6TL9 - chains C and D of the 4 polymer chains in the assembly; structure by X-ray diffraction, 2.73 A resolution.

Chain C (and D):
Name: Oxidized low-density lipoprotein receptor 1
From: Homo sapiens
Notes: chain D of this document is another copy of the same molecule, construct and numbering; everything in this record applies to it too
UniProt: P78380 (OLR1_HUMAN); numbering as in UniProt (aligned over 143-273)
Sequence (135 residues; numbered 139 to 273; the number before each row is that of its first residue):
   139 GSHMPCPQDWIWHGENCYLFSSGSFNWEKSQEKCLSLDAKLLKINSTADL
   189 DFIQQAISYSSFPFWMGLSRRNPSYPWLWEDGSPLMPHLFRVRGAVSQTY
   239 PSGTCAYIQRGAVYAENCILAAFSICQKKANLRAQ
Not modelled in the structure: 139-140, 270-273 (chain D: 139-140, 271-273)
Disulfides: Cys144-Cys155, Cys172-Cys264, Cys243-Cys256
Sequence notes: expression tag (139-142)
Ligand contacts:
  - BI-0115 (NJT; 9-chloranyl-5-propyl-11H-pyrido[2,3-b][1,4]benzodiazepin-6-one), molecule 1: Ser162, Ser199, Phe200, Pro201, Ala259, Ala260
  - BI-0115 (NJT), molecule 2: Pro201, Trp203, Tyr245, Glu254, Leu258, Ala259, Ala260
Curated features (UniProtKB/Swiss-Prot):
  - site: Asn183 (Not glycosylated)
  - natural variant: Lys167 (K167N: Myocardial infarction susceptibility)
  - mutagenesis: Cys144 (C144S: Abolishes sorting into the cell surface and binding to acetylated LDL (AcLDL) while increasing N-glycosylation; when associated with S-155; S-172; S-243; S-256 and S-264), Trp150 (W150A: Abolishes binding to acetylated LDL (AcLDL), probably due to inappropriate homodimerization), Cys155 (C155S: Abolishes sorting into the cell surface and binding to acetylated LDL (AcLDL) while increasing N-glycosylation; when associated with S-144; S-172; S-243; S-256 and S-264), Cys172 (C172S: Abolishes sorting into the cell surface and binding to acetylated LDL (AcLDL) while increasing N-glycosylation; when associated with S-144; S-155; S-243; S-256 and S-264), Asn183 (N183Q: Does not affect glycosylation state), Gln193 (Q193L: Impairs binding to acetylated LDL (AcLDL); when associated with 198-AA-199), Ser198 to Ser199 (Impairs binding to acetylated LDL (AcLDL); when associated with L-193), Arg208 (R208N: Does not affect subcellular location but displays a strongly reduced affinity for acetylated LDL (AcLDL)), Arg209 to Asn210 (Abolishes binding to acetylated LDL (AcLDL)), Arg209 (R209N: Does not affect binding to acetylated LDL (AcLDL)), His226 (H226A: No effect; H226Q: Abolishes binding to acetylated LDL (AcLDL); when associated with N-229 and N-231), Arg229 (R229N: Does not affect subcellular location but displays a reduced affinity for acetylated LDL (AcLDL). Abolishes binding to acetylated LDL (AcLDL); when associated with Q-226 and N-231), 8 further mutagenesis entries in UniProt
Reported in the primary citation:
  - self-association interface (contacts with another copy of this molecule); pairs are residue here / residue on that copy: Gln247-Asn255 (hydrogen bond), Gln247-Gln247, Glu254-Ser199, Ala233, Thr237, Tyr238, Pro239
  - binding site for BI-0115: Ser162, Phe200, Pro201, Trp203, Tyr245, Leu258, Ala259, Ala260, Phe261

Chain C / chain D interface:
Pairs across the interface (42; chain C residue first):
  His141(C) with His141(D)
  Met142(C) with Trp150(D), hydrophobic
  Cys144(C) with Trp150(D)
  Pro145(C) with Trp150(D)
  Gln146(C) with Trp150(D); His151(D); Gly152(D), hydrogen bond (side chain-backbone)
  Asp147(C) with Ile149(D); Trp150(D), hydrogen bond (backbone-backbone); His151(D), salt bridge; Phe190(D); Gln193(D)
  Trp148(C) with Trp148(D); Ile149(D); Trp150(D)
  Ile149(C) with Asp147(D); Trp148(D); Ile149(D), hydrophobic
  Trp150(C) with Met142(D), hydrophobic; Cys144(D); Gln146(D); Asp147(D), hydrogen bond (backbone-backbone)
  His151(C) with Gln146(D); Asp147(D), salt bridge
  Gly152(C) with Gln146(D), hydrogen bond (backbone-side chain)
  Phe158(C) with Tyr197(D)
  Ser159(C) with Ser196(D)
  Ser160(C) with Ser196(D), hydrogen bond (backbone-side chain)
  Phe190(C) with Asp147(D)
  Ala194(C) with Tyr197(D)
  Ser196(C) with Phe200(D)
  Tyr197(C) with Phe158(D), hydrogen bond (side chain-backbone); Ser159(D), hydrogen bond (side chain-backbone); Ser198(D), hydrogen bond (backbone-side chain); Phe200(D), hydrophobic; Phe261(D), hydrophobic
  Ser198(C) with Tyr197(D), hydrogen bond (side chain-backbone)
  Phe200(C) with Ser196(D); Tyr197(D)
  Phe202(C) with Tyr197(D), hydrophobic
  Phe261(C) with Ser196(D); Tyr197(D), hydrophobic
Also at the interface, not in a pair above, chain C (23 interface residues in all): Gln193
Also at the interface, not in a pair above, chain D (24 interface residues in all): Pro143, Pro145, Ser199, Phe202, Arg248

Summary:
23 residues of chain C face 24 of chain D across their interface; the contacts include 9 hydrogen bonds and 2
salt bridges. Polar contacts include Asp147(C)-His151(D), Gln146(C)-Gly152(D) and Ser160(C)-Ser196(D). The
paper reports a binding site for BI-0115 at Ser162(C), Phe200(C) and Pro201(C) among others; a
self-association interface involving Ala233(C), Thr237(C) and Tyr238(C) among others.
Chain C and chain D are both Oxidized low-density lipoprotein receptor 1 (Homo sapiens); the structure,
Crystal structure of lectin-like ox-ldl receptor 1 in complex with bi-0115, was determined by X-ray
diffraction together with 6TL7 and 6TLA from the same study.
